PDB entry 7E7Y | X-ray diffraction, 2.41 A resolution | chains B and R of the 3 polymer chains in the assembly

== Chain B ==
Name: BD-623 Fab L
Source organism: Homo sapiens
Notes: antibody fragment or engineered binder
Chain sequence (209 residues; each row starts with the number of its first residue):
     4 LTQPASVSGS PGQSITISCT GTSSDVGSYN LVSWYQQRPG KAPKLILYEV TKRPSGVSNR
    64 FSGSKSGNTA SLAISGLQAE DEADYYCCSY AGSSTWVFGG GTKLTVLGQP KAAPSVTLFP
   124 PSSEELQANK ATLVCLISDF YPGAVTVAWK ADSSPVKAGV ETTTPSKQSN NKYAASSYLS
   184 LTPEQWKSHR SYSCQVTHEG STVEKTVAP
Disulfide bonds: Cys22-Cys90, Cys138-Cys197

== Chain R ==
Name: Spike protein S1
Source organism: Severe acute respiratory syndrome coronavirus 2
UniProtKB: P0DTC2 (SPIKE_SARS2); residues 319-541 here = UniProt positions 319-541
Chain sequence (223 residues; numbered 319 to 541; the number before each row is that of its first residue):
   319 RVQPTESIVR FPNITNLCPF GEVFNATRFA SVYAWNRKRI SNCVADYSVL YNSASFSTFK
   379 CYGVSPTKLN DLCFTNVYAD SFVIRGDEVR QIAPGQTGKI ADYNYKLPDD FTGCVIAWNS
   439 NNLDSKVGGN YNYLYRLFRK SNLKPFERDI STEIYQAGST PCNGVEGFNC YFPLQSYGFQ
   499 PTNGVGYQPY RVVVLSFELL HAPATVCGPK KSTNLVKNKC VNF
Not modelled in the structure: 319-332, 517-521, 527-541
Disulfide bonds: Cys336-Cys361, Cys379-Cys432, Cys391-Cys525, Cys480-Cys488

== Interface between chain B and chain R ==
Contacting residue pairs - 7 pairs, chain B then chain R:
  Tyr32(B) with Thr478(R)
  Leu34(B) with Phe486(R), hydrophobic
  Tyr93(B) with Thr478(R); Phe486(R), hydrophobic
  Ser97(B) with Gly485(R); Phe486(R), hydrogen bond (side chain-backbone)
  Trp99(B) with Phe486(R), hydrophobic
Interface residues without a listed pair, chain B (6 interface residues in all): Ser96
Interface residues without a listed pair, chain R (4 interface residues in all): Asn481

== Overview ==
Chain B and chain R form an interface of 6 and 4 residues respectively, with 1 hydrogen bond. Its one
hydrogen-bonded contact is Ser97(B)-Phe486(R).
Chain B is BD-623 Fab L (Homo sapiens) and chain R is Spike protein S1 (Severe acute respiratory syndrome
coronavirus 2); the structure, Crystal structure of the SARS-CoV-2 S RBD in complex with BD-623 Fab, was
determined by X-ray diffraction, deposited together with 7E7X and 7E88.
